PDB entry 4X2T | X-ray diffraction, 2.73 A resolution | chains B and C of the 6 polymer chains in the assembly

== Chain B (and C) ==
Protein: M17 leucyl aminopeptidase
Source organism: Plasmodium falciparum (isolate 3D7)
Notes: fragment: to 603; chain C of this document is another copy of the same molecule, construct and numbering; everything in this record applies to it too
UniProt: Q8IL11 (Q8IL11_PLAF7); residue numbers follow UniProt; this construct covers 85-603
Sequence (519 residues; each row starts with the number of its first residue):
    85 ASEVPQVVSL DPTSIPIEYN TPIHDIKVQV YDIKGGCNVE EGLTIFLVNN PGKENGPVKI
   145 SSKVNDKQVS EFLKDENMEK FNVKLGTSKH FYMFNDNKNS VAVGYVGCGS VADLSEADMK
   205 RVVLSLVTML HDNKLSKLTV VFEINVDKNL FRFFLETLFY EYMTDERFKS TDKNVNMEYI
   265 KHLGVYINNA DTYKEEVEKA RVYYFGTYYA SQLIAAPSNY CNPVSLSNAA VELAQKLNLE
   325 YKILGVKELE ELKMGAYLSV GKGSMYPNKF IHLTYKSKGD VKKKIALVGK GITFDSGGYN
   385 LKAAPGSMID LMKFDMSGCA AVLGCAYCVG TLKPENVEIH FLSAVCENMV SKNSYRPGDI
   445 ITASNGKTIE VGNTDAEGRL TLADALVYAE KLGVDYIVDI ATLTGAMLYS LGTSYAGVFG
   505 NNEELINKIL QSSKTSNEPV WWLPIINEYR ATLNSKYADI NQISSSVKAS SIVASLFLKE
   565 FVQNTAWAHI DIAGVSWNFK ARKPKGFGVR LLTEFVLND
Not modelled in the structure: 85, 256-261, 551, 603 (chain C: 85, 550)
Differences from the reference sequence: engineered mutation Gln152 (Asn in Q8IL11), Gln515 (Asn in Q8IL11), Gln546 (Asn in Q8IL11)
Bound ions: Zn2+ site 1: Lys374, Asp379, Asp399, Glu461 (together with TOD); Zn2+ site 2: Asp379, Asp459, Glu461 (together with TOD)
Residues lining bound ligands:
  - carbonate ion (CO3): Lys374, Asp459, Ala460, Glu461, Gly462, Arg463, Leu487, Thr488
  - TOD ((2S)-({(2R)-2-[(1S)-1-hydroxy-2-(hydroxyamino)-2-oxoethyl]-4-methylpentanoyl}amino)(phenyl)ethanoic acid): Lys374, Asp379, Lys386, Gly390, Ser391, Asp399, Asn457, Asp459, Ala460, Glu461, Thr486, Leu487, Thr488, Gly489, Ala490, Tyr493, Ser554
UniProt features mapped onto this chain:
  - region: Asn384 to Ser401 (L13 loop)
  - active site: Lys386, Arg463
  - binding site (a peptide): Lys374, Asp379, Lys386, Asp399, Asp459
  - binding site (Zn(2+)): Lys374, Asp379, Asp394, Met396, Asp399, Asp459, Glu461
  - site: Lys386 (Essential for hexamer stabilization)

== How chain B and chain C interact ==
Contacting residue pairs - 69 pairs, chain B then chain C:
  Glu334(B) - Val92(C)
  Glu334(B) - Ser93(C)  hydrogen bond (side chain-backbone)
  Glu334(B) - Leu94(C)
  Lys337(B) - Leu94(C)
  Gly339(B) - Leu94(C)
  Leu342(B) - Leu94(C)  hydrophobic
  Lys346(B) - Val91(C)
  Lys346(B) - Asp95(C)  salt bridge
  Tyr383(B) - Ser380(C)
  Tyr383(B) - Leu385(C)
  Tyr383(B) - Ile393(C)
  Tyr383(B) - Met433(C)  hydrogen bond
  Tyr383(B) - Val434(C)  hydrogen bond (side chain-backbone)
  Asn384(B) - Ile393(C)
  Leu385(B) - Leu385(C)  hydrophobic
  Val434(B) - Val434(C)  hydrophobic
  Ser435(B) - Val434(C)
  Lys436(B) - Lys346(C)
  Lys436(B) - Gly347(C)
  Lys436(B) - Ser348(C)  hydrogen bond (side chain-backbone)
  Lys436(B) - Met349(C)
  Lys436(B) - Val434(C)
  Lys436(B) - Ser435(C)
  Lys436(B) - Asn437(C)
  Asn437(B) - Val91(C)
  Asn437(B) - Met349(C)
  Ser438(B) - Met433(C)
  Arg440(B) - Ser302(C)
  Arg440(B) - Asn303(C)
  Arg440(B) - Tyr350(C)  hydrogen bond
  Arg440(B) - Phe378(C)
  Arg440(B) - Glu431(C)  salt bridge
  Arg440(B) - Met433(C)
  Pro441(B) - Phe378(C)
  Pro441(B) - Ile393(C)
  Pro441(B) - Asp394(C)
  Gly442(B) - Pro301(C)
  Gly442(B) - Asp394(C)
  Gly442(B) - Lys397(C)
  Asp443(B) - Pro301(C)
  Asp443(B) - Ser302(C)
  Asp443(B) - Asn303(C)
  Ile444(B) - Phe252(C)  hydrophobic
  Ile444(B) - Pro301(C)  hydrophobic
  Ile444(B) - Asn303(C)  hydrogen bond (backbone-side chain)
  Ile444(B) - Tyr304(C)
  Gly450(B) - Ser254(C)  hydrogen bond (backbone-side chain)
  Gly450(B) - Thr255(C)
  Lys451(B) - Thr255(C)
  Thr452(B) - Phe252(C)  hydrogen bond (side chain-backbone)
  Glu454(B) - Lys397(C)  salt bridge
  Gly456(B) - Asp394(C)
  Asn538(B) - Arg586(C)  hydrogen bond (backbone-side chain)
  Ser539(B) - Lys253(C)  hydrogen bond (backbone-side chain)
  Ser539(B) - Arg586(C)
  Lys540(B) - Arg586(C)
  Tyr541(B) - Asp249(C)
  Tyr541(B) - Phe252(C)
  Tyr541(B) - Lys253(C)  hydrogen bond (backbone-backbone)
  Tyr541(B) - Ala299(C)
  Tyr541(B) - Arg586(C)
  Tyr541(B) - Lys587(C)
  Tyr541(B) - Pro588(C)
  Ala542(B) - Phe252(C)
  Ala542(B) - Lys253(C)  hydrogen bond (backbone-side chain)
  Asp543(B) - Lys253(C)
  Asp543(B) - Ser254(C)  hydrogen bond (side chain-backbone)
  Asp543(B) - Thr255(C)  hydrogen bond (side chain-backbone)
  Asp543(B) - Asp256(C)  hydrogen bond (side chain-backbone)
Interface residues without a listed pair, chain B (35 interface residues in all): Val330, Met338, Ala387, Ile445, Asn449, Asn545
Interface residues without a listed pair, chain C (37 interface residues in all): Ala387, Ala585

== Summary ==
35 residues of chain B face 37 of chain C across their interface; the contacts include 15 hydrogen bonds and 3
salt bridges. Polar contacts include Lys346(B)-Asp95(C), Arg440(B)-Glu431(C) and Glu454(B)-Lys397(C). Chain B
binds carbonate ion and compound TOD.
Chain B and chain C are both M17 leucyl aminopeptidase (Plasmodium falciparum (isolate 3D7)); the structure,
X-ray crystal structure of the orally available aminopeptidase inhibitor, Tosedostat, bound to the M17 Leucyl
Aminopeptidase ..., was determined by X-ray diffraction, deposited together with 4X2U.
